9B26 - chain A; structure by X-ray diffraction, 1.65 A resolution.

# Chain A
Protein: Parvalbumin beta
Organism: Gadus morhua
UniProtKB: Q90YK9 (PRVB_GADMO); residues 2-109 here = UniProt positions 2-109
Chain sequence (109 residues; numbered 1 to 109; the number before each row is that of its first residue):
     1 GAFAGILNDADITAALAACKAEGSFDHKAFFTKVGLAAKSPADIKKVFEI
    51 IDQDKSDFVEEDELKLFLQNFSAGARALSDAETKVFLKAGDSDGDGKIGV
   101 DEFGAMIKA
Differences from the reference sequence: expression tag (1)
UniProt features mapped onto this chain:
  - binding site (Ca(2+)): D52, D54, S56, F58, E60, E63, D91, D93, D95, K97, E102
  - modified residue: A2 (N-acetylalanine)
Bound ions: lanthanum (III) ion site 1: D52, D54, S56, F58, E60, E63; lanthanum (III) ion site 2 near D57 (its only coordinating residue here); lanthanum (III) ion site 3: D91, D93, D95, K97, E102 (together with sulfate ion); lanthanum (III) ion site 4: D93, D95, D101 (together with malonate ion, sulfate ion)
Ligand contacts: malonate ion (MLI): F58, D93, D95, K97

# Summary
Ligands of chain A: malonate ion. The lanthanum (III) ion site 1 is built by D52, D54, S56, F58, E60 and E63.
D91, D93, D95, K97 and E102 coordinate lanthanum (III) ion site 3. Curated annotation (UniProt) lists 11
Ca2+-binding residues.
Chain A is Parvalbumin beta (Gadus morhua); the structure, Crystal structure of cod allergen Gad m 1.0201
coordinating lanthanum, was determined by X-ray diffraction (same publication as 9BAR and 9BB8).
